PDB entry 6WG0 | X-ray diffraction, 1.60 A resolution | chains H and L of the 3 polymer chains in the assembly

# Chain H
Protein: Fab366 heavy chain
Source organism: Homo sapiens
Amino-acid sequence (223 residues; row label = number of the first residue in the row; a row labelled like 82A-82C holds insertion residues (82A, then the next letters in order)):
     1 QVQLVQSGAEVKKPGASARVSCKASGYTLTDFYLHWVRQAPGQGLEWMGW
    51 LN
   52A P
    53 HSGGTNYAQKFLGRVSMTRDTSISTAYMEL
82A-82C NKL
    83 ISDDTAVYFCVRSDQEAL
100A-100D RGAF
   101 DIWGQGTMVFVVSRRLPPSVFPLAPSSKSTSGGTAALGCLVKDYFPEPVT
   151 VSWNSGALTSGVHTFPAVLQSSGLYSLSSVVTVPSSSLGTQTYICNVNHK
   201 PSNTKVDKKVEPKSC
Cystine bridges: Cys22-Cys92, Cys139-Cys195

# Chain L
Protein: Fab366 light chain
Source organism: Homo sapiens
Amino-acid sequence (213 residues; row label = number of the first residue in the row; note: 1 number in that range is skipped by the numbering (no residue carries it; nothing is unmodelled there)):
     1 DIQMTQSPSSLSASVGDTVTITCRASQSINDYLNWYQQKPGKAPKLLIYA
    51 TSSLHSGVPSRFSGSGFGTDFTLTISSLQPEDSATYLCQQSHSL
    96 WTFGQGTKVEVKRTVAAPSVFIFPPSDEQLKSGTASVVCLLNNFYPREAK
   146 VQWKVDNALQSGNSQESVTEQDSKDSTYSLSSTLTLSKADYEKHKVYACE
   196 VTHQGLSSPVTKSFNRGEC
Cystine bridges: Cys23-Cys88, Cys134-Cys194

# Interface between chain H and chain L
Disulfides between the chains: Cys215(H)-Cys214(L)
Contacting residue pairs - 79 pairs, chain H then chain L:
  His35(H) - Trp96(L)
  Val37(H) - Phe98(L)  hydrophobic
  Gln39(H) - Gln38(L)  hydrogen bond
  Leu45(H) - Pro44(L)  hydrophobic
  Leu45(H) - Leu87(L)  hydrophobic
  Leu45(H) - Phe98(L)  hydrophobic
  Trp47(H) - Leu94(L)  hydrophobic
  Trp47(H) - Trp96(L)
  Trp50(H) - Trp96(L)
  Asn58(H) - Leu94(L)
  Phe91(H) - Ala43(L)  hydrophobic
  Gln97(H) - Trp96(L)
  Ala99(H) - Tyr49(L)
  Leu100(H) - Tyr49(L)
  Arg100A(H) - Tyr32(L)
  Arg100A(H) - Ala50(L)
  Arg100A(H) - Ser91(L)  hydrogen bond (backbone-side chain)
  Gly100B(H) - Ser91(L)
  Gly100B(H) - Trp96(L)  hydrogen bond (backbone-side chain)
  Ala100C(H) - Asn34(L)
  Ala100C(H) - Tyr36(L)
  Ala100C(H) - Leu46(L)  hydrophobic
  Ala100C(H) - Tyr49(L)  hydrophobic
  Phe100D(H) - Tyr36(L)  hydrogen bond (backbone-side chain)
  Phe100D(H) - Leu46(L)
  Phe100D(H) - Gln89(L)
  Phe100D(H) - Trp96(L)
  Phe100D(H) - Phe98(L)  hydrophobic
  Asp101(H) - His55(L)
  Trp103(H) - Ala43(L)  hydrophobic
  Trp103(H) - Pro44(L)
  Trp103(H) - Phe98(L)  hydrophobic
  Gly104(H) - Ala43(L)
  Val120(H) - Glu123(L)
  Phe121(H) - Ser121(L)
  Phe121(H) - Glu123(L)
  Phe121(H) - Gln124(L)
  Pro122(H) - Ser121(L)
  Leu123(H) - Phe118(L)
  Leu123(H) - Val133(L)  hydrophobic
  Ala124(H) - Phe118(L)
  Lys128(H) - Phe116(L)
  Lys128(H) - Ile117(L)  hydrogen bond (backbone-backbone)
  Lys128(H) - Ser208(L)  hydrogen bond (side chain-backbone)
  Ser129(H) - Phe116(L)
  Ser129(H) - Ile117(L)
  Ser129(H) - Phe118(L)
  Ser131(H) - Phe116(L)
  Ala136(H) - Phe116(L)  hydrophobic
  Ala136(H) - Phe118(L)
  Ala136(H) - Leu135(L)  hydrophobic
  Leu137(H) - Phe118(L)  hydrophobic
  Leu140(H) - Ser131(L)
  Lys142(H) - Gln124(L)
  Lys142(H) - Ser131(L)
  His163(H) - Asn137(L)
  His163(H) - Asn138(L)  hydrogen bond
  His163(H) - Thr164(L)
  His163(H) - Ser174(L)  hydrogen bond
  Phe165(H) - Leu135(L)  hydrophobic
  Phe165(H) - Ser162(L)
  Phe165(H) - Thr164(L)
  Phe165(H) - Ser174(L)
  Phe165(H) - Leu175(L)  hydrophobic
  Phe165(H) - Ser176(L)
  Pro166(H) - Ser162(L)  hydrogen bond (backbone-side chain)
  Pro166(H) - Val163(L)
  Val168(H) - Gln160(L)
  Val168(H) - Glu161(L)
  Leu169(H) - Gln160(L)  hydrogen bond (backbone-side chain)
  Gln170(H) - Gln160(L)
  Val180(H) - Leu135(L)  hydrophobic
  Thr182(H) - Asn137(L)
  Lys208(H) - Glu123(L)  salt bridge
  Lys213(H) - Pro119(L)
  Lys213(H) - Cys214(L)
  Ser214(H) - Glu213(L)
  Cys215(H) - Glu213(L)
  Cys215(H) - Cys214(L)  disulfide
Interface residues without a listed pair, chain H (46 interface residues in all): Glu46, Thr130, Thr134, Ser178
Interface residues without a listed pair, chain L (48 interface residues in all): Asp31, Lys42, Ser114, Pro120, Ser127, Thr129, Thr180, Lys207, Phe209

# Summary
Chain H and chain L form an interface of 46 and 48 residues respectively, with 1 disulfide bond, 10 hydrogen
bonds and 1 salt bridge. Among the polar pairs are Lys208(H)-Glu123(L), Gln39(H)-Gln38(L) and
Phe100D(H)-Tyr36(L).
Here chain H is Fab366 heavy chain and chain L is Fab366 light chain, both from Homo sapiens. Entry 6WG0
(Crystal structure of Fab366 in complex with NPNA3 peptide from circumsporozoite protein) was determined by
X-ray diffraction together with 6W00, 6WFX, 6WFY, 6WG1 and 6WG2 from the same study.
